Entry 5VOI (X-ray diffraction, 2.80 A resolution); this record covers chains B and D of the 8 polymer chains in the assembly.

[Chain B]
Molecule: DNA-directed RNA polymerase subunit alpha
Source organism: Thermus thermophilus (strain HB27 / ATCC BAA-163 / DSM 7039)
Notes: EC 2.7.7.6
Reference sequence: Q72I32 (RPOA_THET2); residues 1-315 here = UniProt positions 1-315
Sequence (315 residues; row label = number of the first residue in the row):
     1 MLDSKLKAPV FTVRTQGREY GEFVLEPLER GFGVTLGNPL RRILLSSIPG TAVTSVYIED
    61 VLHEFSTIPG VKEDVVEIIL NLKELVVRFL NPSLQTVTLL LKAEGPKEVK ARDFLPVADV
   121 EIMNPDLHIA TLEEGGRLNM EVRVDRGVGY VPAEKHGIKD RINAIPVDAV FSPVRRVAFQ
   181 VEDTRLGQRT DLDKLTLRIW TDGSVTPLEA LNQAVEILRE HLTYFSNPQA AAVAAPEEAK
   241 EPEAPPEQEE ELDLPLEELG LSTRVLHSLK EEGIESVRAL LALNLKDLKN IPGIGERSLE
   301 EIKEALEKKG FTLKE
Unresolved in the structure: 1-6, 229-315

[Chain D]
Molecule: DNA-directed RNA polymerase subunit beta'
Source organism: Thermus thermophilus (strain HB8 / ATCC 27634 / DSM 579)
Notes: EC 2.7.7.6
Reference sequence: Q8RQE8 (RPOC_THET8); numbering as in UniProt (aligned over 1-1524)
Sequence (1524 residues; row label = number of the first residue in the row):
     1 MKKEVRKVRI ALASPEKIRS WSYGEVEKPE TINYRTLKPE RDGLFDERIF GPIKDYECAC
    61 GKYKRQRFEG KVCERCGVEV TKSIVRRYRM GHIELATPAA HIWFVKDVPS KIGTLLDLSA
   121 TELEQVLYFS KYIVLDPKGA ILNGVPVEKR QLLTDEEYRE LRYGKQETYP LPPGVDALVK
   181 DGEEVVKGQE LAPGVVSRLD GVALYRFPRR VRVEYVKKER AGLRLPLAAW VEKEAYKPGE
   241 ILAELPEPYL FRAEEEGVVE LKELEEGAFL VLRREDEPVA TYFLPVGMTP LVVHGEIVEK
   301 GQPLAEAKGL LRMPRQVRAA QVEAEEEGET VYLTLFLEWT EPKDYRVQPH MNVVVPEGAR
   361 VEAGDKIVAA IDPEEEVIAE AEGVVHLHEP ASILVVKARV YPFEDDVEVS TGDRVAPGDV
   421 LADGGKVKSD VYGRVEVDLV RNVVRVVESY DIDARMGAEA IQQLLKELDL EALEKELLEE
   481 MKHPSRARRA KARKRLEVVR AFLDSGNRPE WMILEAVPVL PPDLRPMVQV DGGRFATSDL
   541 NDLYRRLINR NNRLKKLLAQ GAPEIIIRNE KRMLQEAVDA LLDNGRRGAP VTNPGSDRPL
   601 RSLTDILSGK QGRFRQNLLG KRVDYSGRSV IVVGPQLKLH QCGLPKRMAL ELFKPFLLKK
   661 MEEKGIAPNV KAARRMLERQ RDIKDEVWDA LEEVIHGKVV LLNRAPTLHR LGIQAFQPVL
   721 VEGQSIQLHP LVCEAFNADF DGDQMAVHVP LSSFAQAEAR IQMLSAHNLL SPASGEPLAK
   781 PSRDIILGLY YITQVRKEKK GAGLEFATPE EALAAHERGE VALNAPIKVA GRETSVGRLK
   841 YVFANPDEAL LAVAHGIVDL QDVVTVRYMG KRLETSPGRI LFARIVAEAV EDEKVAWELI
   901 QLDVPQEKNS LKDLVYQAFL RLGMEKTARL LDALKYYGFT FSTTSGITIG IDDAVIPEEK
   961 KQYLEEADRK LLQIEQAYEM GFLTDRERYD QILQLWTETT EKVTQAVFKN FEENYPFNPL
  1021 YVMAQSGARG NPQQIRQLCG LRGLMQKPSG ETFEVPVRSS FREGLTVLEY FISSHGARKG
  1081 GADTALRTAD SGYLTRKLVD VTHEIVVREA DCGTTNYISV PLFQPDEVTR SLRLRKRADI
  1141 EAGLYGRVLA REVEVLGVRL EEGRYLSMDD VHLLIKAAEA GEIQEVPVRS PLTCQTRYGV
  1201 CQKCYGYDLS MARPVSIGEA VGIVAAQSIG EPGTQLTMRT FHTGGVAGAA DITQGLPRVI
  1261 ELFEARRPKA KAVISEIDGV VRIEETEEKL SVFVESEGFS KEYKLPKEAR LLVKDGDYVE
  1321 AGQPLTRGAI DPHQLLEAKG PEAVERYLVE EIQKVYRAQG VKLHDKHIEI VVRQMMKYVE
  1381 VTDPGDSRLL EGQVLEKWDV EALNERLIAE GKTPVAWKPL LMGVTKSALS TKSWLSAASF
  1441 QNTTHVLTEA AIAGKKDELI GLKENVILGR LIPAGTGSDF VRFTQVVDQK TLKAIEEARK
  1501 EAVEAKERPA ARRGVKREQP GKQA
Unresolved in the structure: 1-2, 1239-1252, 1503-1524
Ion coordination: Zn2+ site 1: Cys58, Cys60, Cys73; Mg2+ site 1: Asp739, Asp741, Asp743; Mg2+ site 2 near Lys840 (its only coordinating residue here); Zn2+ site 2: Cys1112, Cys1194, Cys1201, Cys1204

[Interface between chain B and chain D]
Residue-residue contacts (34):
  Leu45(B) with His855(D)
  Ser46(B) with His855(D)
  His63(B) with Glu810(D), salt bridge
  Phe65(B) with Leu839(D)
  Asp74(B) with Arg872(D), salt bridge
  Val76(B) with Val842(D), hydrophobic
  Glu77(B) with Arg867(D), salt bridge; Arg872(D), salt bridge
  Leu80(B) with Val842(D); Ala844(D), hydrophobic; Arg867(D)
  Asn81(B) with Arg867(D)
  Lys83(B) with Val842(D), hydrogen bond (side chain-backbone); Glu848(D), salt bridge
  Glu84(B) with Ala844(D); Asn845(D), hydrogen bond; Arg867(D), salt bridge
  Gly149(B) with His855(D)
  Tyr150(B) with Phe843(D); Glu848(D), hydrogen bond; Ala852(D), hydrophobic; His855(D)
  Pro152(B) with Ile857(D), hydrophobic
  Glu154(B) with Leu813(D); Lys840(D), salt bridge
  Val170(B) with Glu848(D)
  Arg175(B) with Asp847(D)
  Arg176(B) with Arg884(D); Glu888(D), salt bridge
  Arg185(B) with Asp689(D), salt bridge; Glu692(D), salt bridge
  Gln188(B) with Asp685(D)
  Thr190(B) with Glu722(D), hydrogen bond
  Arg198(B) with Glu888(D), salt bridge
Also at the interface, not in a pair above, chain B (26 interface residues in all): Asp168, Ser172, Val174, Phe179
Also at the interface, not in a pair above, chain D (26 interface residues in all): Pro809, Tyr841, Leu851, Ala854, Tyr936

[In short]
The chain B/chain D interface involves 26 residues from each chain, with 4 hydrogen bonds and 11 salt bridges.
Polar pairs include His63(B)-Glu810(D), Asp74(B)-Arg872(D) and Glu77(B)-Arg867(D). The Zn2+ site 1 is built by
Cys58(D), Cys60(D) and Cys73(D).
Chain B is DNA-directed RNA polymerase subunit alpha (Thermus thermophilus (strain HB27 / ATCC BAA-163 / DSM
7039)) and chain D is DNA-directed RNA polymerase subunit beta' (Thermus thermophilus (strain HB8 / ATCC 27634
/ DSM 579)); the structure, X-ray crystal structure of bacterial RNA polymerase and pyrG promoter complex, was
determined by X-ray diffraction, deposited together with 5VO8.
